Entry 8Y9F (electron microscopy, 3.30 A resolution); this record covers chains E and I of the 6 polymer chains in the assembly.

Chain E:
Name: Tubulin alpha-3 chain
Source organism: Caenorhabditis elegans
Notes: EC 3.6.5.-
Reference sequence: P91910 (TBA3_CAEEL); residues 1-450 here = UniProt positions 1-450
Chain sequence (450 residues; row label = number of the first residue in the row):
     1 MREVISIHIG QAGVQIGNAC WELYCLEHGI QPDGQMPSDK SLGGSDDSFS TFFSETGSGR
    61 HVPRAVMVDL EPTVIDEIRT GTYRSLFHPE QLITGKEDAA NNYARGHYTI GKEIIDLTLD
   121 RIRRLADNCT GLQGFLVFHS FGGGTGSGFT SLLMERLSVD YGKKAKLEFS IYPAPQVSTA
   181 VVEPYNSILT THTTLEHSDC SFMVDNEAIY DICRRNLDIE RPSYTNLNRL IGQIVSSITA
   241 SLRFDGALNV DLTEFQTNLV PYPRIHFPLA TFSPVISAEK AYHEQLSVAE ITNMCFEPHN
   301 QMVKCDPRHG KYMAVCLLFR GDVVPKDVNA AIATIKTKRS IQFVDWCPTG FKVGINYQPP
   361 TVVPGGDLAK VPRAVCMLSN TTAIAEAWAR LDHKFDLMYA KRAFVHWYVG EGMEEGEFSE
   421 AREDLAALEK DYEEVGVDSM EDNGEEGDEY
Unresolved in the structure: 39-45, 440-450
Small-molecule neighbours: GTP (guanosine-5'-triphosphate): G10, Q11, A12, Q15, I16, D69, E71, D98, A99, A100, N101, S140, G142, G143, G144, T145, G146, I171, T179, E183, N206, Y224, L227, N228, I231

Chain I:
Name: Alpha-tubulin N-acetyltransferase 2
Source organism: Caenorhabditis elegans
Notes: EC 2.3.1.108
Reference sequence: Q23192 (ATAT2_CAEEL); numbering as in UniProt (aligned over 1-263)
Chain sequence (263 residues; each row starts with the number of its first residue):
     1 MEIAFDLSTI FTDNIQRLTR TDLLKYGPKR YWAVAQSIDC LGEMSSKFHG WKRVITMYDK
    61 IVDHDEEQTT YIMWEKVNGS KSILKGLLRV GYKTLYLTDN EQNQYMEKAM CILDFFVVPT
   121 EQRSGNGFKM FDEMLKAENV TVDQCAFDKP SAALQQFLEK YYDRKDLVWQ SNKYALCSNF
   181 FIGRHPTVPF TPRQTKRASR ASSAVSSHAS SRNTSPIGRN RPRHDSVADL MRQDMLAGVR
   241 AEVDPNSPTG LKNARDFGHR RIW
Unresolved in the structure: 1-210

Chain E / chain I interface:
Residue-residue contacts (12; chain E residue first):
  L26(E) with T214(I)
  E27(E) with T214(I)
  G29(E) with T214(I)
  S48(E) with P216(I)
  F244(E) with P216(I), hydrophobic
  G321(E) with R219(I)
  D322(E) with R219(I)
  Y357(E) with I217(I); R219(I), hydrogen bond (backbone-side chain); P222(I)
  Q358(E) with P216(I); I217(I), hydrogen bond (side chain-backbone)
Other interface residues (no listed pair), chain E (10 interface residues in all): P359
Other interface residues (no listed pair), chain I (6 interface residues in all): S215

In short:
The interface between chain E and chain I involves 10 residues on one side and 6 on the other; the contacts
include 2 hydrogen bonds. Polar pairs include Y357(E)-R219(I) and Q358(E)-I217(I). Ligands of chain E: GTP.
Here chain E is Tubulin alpha-3 chain and chain I is Alpha-tubulin N-acetyltransferase 2, both from
Caenorhabditis elegans. Entry 8Y9F (ATAT-2 bound MEC-12/MEC-7 microtubule) was determined by electron
microscopy together with 8YAJ, 8YAL and 8YAR from the same study.
